Entry 4BQF (X-ray diffraction, 2.35 A resolution); this record covers chains A and B.

[Chain A (and B)]
Protein: Alpha-glucan phosphorylase 2, cytosolic
Source organism: Arabidopsis thaliana
Notes: EC 2.4.1.1; chain B of this document is another copy of the same molecule, construct and numbering; everything in this record applies to it too
UniProtKB: Q9SD76 (PHS2_ARATH); residues 1-841 here = UniProt positions 1-841
Chain sequence (874 residues; row label = number of the first residue in the row; numbers below 1 keep their minus sign (Met-32 is residue -32)):
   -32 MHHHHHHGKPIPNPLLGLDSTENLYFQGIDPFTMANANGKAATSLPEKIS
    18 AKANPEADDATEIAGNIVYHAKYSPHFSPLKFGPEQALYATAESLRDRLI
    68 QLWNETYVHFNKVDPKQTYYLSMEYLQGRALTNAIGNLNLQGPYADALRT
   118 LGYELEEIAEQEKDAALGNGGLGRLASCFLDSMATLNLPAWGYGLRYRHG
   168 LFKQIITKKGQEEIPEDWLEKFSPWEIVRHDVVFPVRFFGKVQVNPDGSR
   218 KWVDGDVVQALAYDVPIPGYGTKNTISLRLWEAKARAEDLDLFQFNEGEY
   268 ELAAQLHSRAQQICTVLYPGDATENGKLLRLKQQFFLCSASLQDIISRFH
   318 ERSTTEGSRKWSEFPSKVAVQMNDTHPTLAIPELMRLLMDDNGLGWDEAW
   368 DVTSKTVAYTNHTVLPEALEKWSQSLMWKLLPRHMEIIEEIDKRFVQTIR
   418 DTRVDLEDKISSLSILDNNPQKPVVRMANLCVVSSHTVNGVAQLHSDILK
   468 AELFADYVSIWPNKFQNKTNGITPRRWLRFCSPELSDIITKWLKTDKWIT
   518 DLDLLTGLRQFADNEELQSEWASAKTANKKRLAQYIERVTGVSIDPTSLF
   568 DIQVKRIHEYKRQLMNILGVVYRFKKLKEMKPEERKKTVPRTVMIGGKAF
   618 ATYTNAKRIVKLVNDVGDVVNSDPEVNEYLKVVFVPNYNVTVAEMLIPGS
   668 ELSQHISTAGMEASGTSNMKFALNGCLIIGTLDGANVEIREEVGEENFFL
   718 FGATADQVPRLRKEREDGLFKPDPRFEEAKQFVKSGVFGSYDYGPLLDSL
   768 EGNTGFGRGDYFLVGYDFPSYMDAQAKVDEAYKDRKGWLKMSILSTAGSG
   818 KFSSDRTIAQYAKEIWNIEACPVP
Unresolved in the structure: -32 to 14, 323-325 (chain B: -32 to 14)
Construct notes: expression tag (-32 to 0)
Curated features (UniProtKB/Swiss-Prot):
  - modified residue: Lys687 (N6-(pyridoxal phosphate)lysine)
Covalently attached groups: pyridoxal phosphate (PLP) linked to Lys687
Ligand contacts:
  - alpha-D-glucopyranose (GLC), molecule 1: Asn136, Tyr285, Arg297, His343, Glu387, Arg573, Phe617
  - alpha-D-glucopyranose (GLC), molecule 2: His575, Glu576, Thr619, Tyr620, Phe779
  - pyridoxal phosphate (PLP): Leu93, Asn136, Gly137, Gly138, Arg141, Trp494, Val571, Lys572, Lys578, Tyr655, Asn656, Val657, Ala660, Gly682, Thr683, Ser684, Asn685

[Chain A / chain B interface]
Pairs across the interface (96; chain A residue first):
  Ala20(A) - Ala20(B)  hydrophobic
  Pro22(A) - Tyr40(B)
  Glu23(A) - Tyr40(B)  hydrogen bond
  Tyr36(A) - Tyr36(B)
  Lys39(A) - Ile67(B)
  Lys39(A) - Gln68(B)  hydrogen bond
  Tyr40(A) - Pro22(B)
  Tyr40(A) - Arg63(B)
  Tyr40(A) - Asp64(B)
  Tyr40(A) - Gln68(B)
  Pro42(A) - Ile67(B)
  Pro42(A) - Ile194(B)  hydrophobic
  His43(A) - Val195(B)
  His43(A) - Arg196(B)
  His43(A) - His197(B)  hydrogen bond (backbone-backbone)
  Phe44(A) - Val195(B)
  Phe44(A) - Arg196(B)  hydrogen bond (backbone-side chain)
  Phe44(A) - His197(B)
  Phe44(A) - Asp198(B)
  Ser45(A) - Arg196(B)
  Ser45(A) - Asp198(B)  hydrogen bond
  Ser45(A) - Val199(B)
  Pro46(A) - Asn71(B)
  Pro46(A) - Arg196(B)
  Arg63(A) - Tyr40(B)
  Asp64(A) - Tyr40(B)
  Ile67(A) - Lys39(B)
  Gln68(A) - Lys39(B)  hydrogen bond
  Gln68(A) - Tyr40(B)  hydrogen bond
  Asn71(A) - Pro46(B)
  His166(A) - Leu257(B)
  Phe169(A) - Leu259(B)  hydrophobic
  Ile181(A) - Leu259(B)
  Pro182(A) - Ala254(B)
  Pro182(A) - Leu257(B)
  Pro182(A) - Leu259(B)  hydrophobic
  Glu187(A) - Lys251(B)  hydrogen bond (backbone-side chain)
  Glu187(A) - Ala254(B)
  Lys188(A) - His197(B)
  Ile194(A) - Pro42(B)  hydrophobic
  Val195(A) - His43(B)
  Val195(A) - Phe44(B)
  Arg196(A) - His43(B)
  Arg196(A) - Phe44(B)  hydrogen bond (side chain-backbone)
  Arg196(A) - Ser45(B)
  Arg196(A) - Pro46(B)
  His197(A) - His43(B)  hydrogen bond (backbone-backbone)
  His197(A) - Phe44(B)
  His197(A) - Lys188(B)
  Asp198(A) - Phe44(B)
  Asp198(A) - Ser45(B)  hydrogen bond
  Val199(A) - Ser45(B)
  Lys251(A) - Glu187(B)  hydrogen bond (side chain-backbone)
  Ala254(A) - His166(B)
  Ala254(A) - Pro182(B)
  Ala254(A) - Glu183(B)
  Ala254(A) - Asp184(B)
  Ala254(A) - Glu187(B)
  Leu257(A) - His166(B)
  Leu257(A) - Pro182(B)
  Leu257(A) - Thr282(B)
  Leu259(A) - Phe169(B)  hydrophobic
  Leu259(A) - Glu180(B)
  Leu259(A) - Ile181(B)
  Leu259(A) - Pro182(B)  hydrophobic
  Leu259(A) - Val283(B)  hydrophobic
  Phe262(A) - Gln279(B)
  Phe262(A) - Thr282(B)
  Phe262(A) - Leu296(B)  hydrophobic
  Asn263(A) - Pro286(B)
  Asn263(A) - Gly287(B)  hydrogen bond (side chain-backbone)
  Glu264(A) - Thr290(B)
  Gly265(A) - Thr290(B)
  Gly265(A) - Asn292(B)  hydrogen bond (backbone-side chain)
  Tyr267(A) - Gln279(B)
  Tyr267(A) - Asn292(B)  hydrogen bond (side chain-backbone)
  Tyr267(A) - Gly293(B)
  Tyr267(A) - Leu296(B)
  Glu268(A) - Glu268(B)
  His274(A) - Gln278(B)  hydrogen bond
  Ser275(A) - Glu268(B)
  Gln278(A) - His274(B)  hydrogen bond
  Gln278(A) - Gln278(B)
  Gln279(A) - Phe262(B)
  Gln279(A) - Tyr267(B)
  Thr282(A) - Leu257(B)
  Thr282(A) - Phe262(B)
  Val283(A) - Phe262(B)  hydrophobic
  Pro286(A) - Asn263(B)
  Gly287(A) - Asn263(B)  hydrogen bond (backbone-side chain)
  Thr290(A) - Glu264(B)
  Asn292(A) - Gly265(B)  hydrogen bond (side chain-backbone)
  Asn292(A) - Tyr267(B)  hydrogen bond (backbone-side chain)
  Gly293(A) - Tyr267(B)
  Leu296(A) - Phe262(B)  hydrophobic
  Leu296(A) - Tyr267(B)
Also at the interface, not in a pair above, chain A (59 interface residues in all): His37, Trp70, Leu168, Glu180, Glu183, Asp184, Ala271, Tyr285, Asp288
Also at the interface, not in a pair above, chain B (58 interface residues in all): His37, Trp70, Leu168, Glu255, Ser275, Tyr285, Asp288

[Summary]
59 residues of chain A and 58 residues of chain B are in contact, with 20 hydrogen bonds. Polar contacts
include Glu23(A)-Tyr40(B), Lys39(A)-Gln68(B) and Phe44(A)-Arg196(B). Chain A binds alpha-D-glucopyranose.
Pyridoxal phosphate is covalently linked to Lys687(A).
Chain A and chain B are both Alpha-glucan phosphorylase 2, cytosolic (Arabidopsis thaliana); the structure,
Arabidopsis thaliana cytosolic alpha-1,4-glucan phosphorylase (PHS2) in complex with acarbose, was determined
by X-ray diffraction together with 4BQE and 4BQI from the same study.
